8Q4L - chains A and B of the 3 polymer chains in the assembly; structure by electron microscopy, 5.12 A resolution (low resolution: residue-level contacts below are approximate; hydrogen-bond / salt-bridge calls are withheld).

== Chain A ==
Protein: Guanylate-binding protein 1
Organism: Homo sapiens
UniProtKB: P32455 (GBP1_HUMAN); numbering as in UniProt (aligned over 7-583)
Chain sequence (577 residues; numbered 7 to 583; the number before each row is that of its first residue):
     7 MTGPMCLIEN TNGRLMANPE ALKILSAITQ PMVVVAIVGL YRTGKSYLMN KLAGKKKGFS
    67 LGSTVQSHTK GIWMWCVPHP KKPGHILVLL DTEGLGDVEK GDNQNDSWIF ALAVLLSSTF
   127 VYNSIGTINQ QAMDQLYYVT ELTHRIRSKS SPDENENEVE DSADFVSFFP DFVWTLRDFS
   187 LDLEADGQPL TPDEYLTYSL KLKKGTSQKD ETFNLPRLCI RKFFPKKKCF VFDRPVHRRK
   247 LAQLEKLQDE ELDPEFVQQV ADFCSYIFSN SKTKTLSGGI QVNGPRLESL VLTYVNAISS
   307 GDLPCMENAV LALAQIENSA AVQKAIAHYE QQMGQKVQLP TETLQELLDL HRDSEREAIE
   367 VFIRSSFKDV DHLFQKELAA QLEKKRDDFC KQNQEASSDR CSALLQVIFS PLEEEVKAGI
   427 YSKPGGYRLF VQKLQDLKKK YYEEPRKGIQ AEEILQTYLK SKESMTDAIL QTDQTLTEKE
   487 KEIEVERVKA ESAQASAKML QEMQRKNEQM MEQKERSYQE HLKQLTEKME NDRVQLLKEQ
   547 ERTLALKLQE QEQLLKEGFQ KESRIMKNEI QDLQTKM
Disordered / not traced: 60-111, 158-164, 239-261
Curated features (UniProtKB/Swiss-Prot):
  - binding site (GTP): Gly45 to Ser52, Leu67 to Ser69, Asp97 to Leu101
  - modified residue: Ser156 (Phosphoserine)
  - cross-link ((Microbial infection) Glycyl lysine isopeptide (Lys-Gly)): Lys207 (interchain with G-Cter in ubiquitin), Lys209 (interchain with G-Cter in ubiquitin), Lys210 (interchain with G-Cter in ubiquitin), Lys382 (interchain with G-Cter in ubiquitin), Lys562 (interchain with G-Cter in ubiquitin), Lys567 (interchain with G-Cter in ubiquitin), Lys573 (interchain with G-Cter in ubiquitin)
  - mutagenesis: Arg48 (R48A: Abolished GTPase activity), Lys51 (K51A: Loss of GTPase activity. Constitutively monomeric. Expressed throughout the cytoplasm, loss of vesicular accumulation. Impaired ability to promote pyroptosis in response to T.gondii infection), Lys61 to Lys63 (Impaired homooligomarization and localization to bacterial surface), His74 (H74A: Abolished GDP hydrolysis), Lys76 (K76A: Abolished GDPase activity), Lys87 to Lys88 (Does not affect localization to bacterial surface), Arg151 (R151A: Reduced phosphorylation by PIM1), Arg153 to Pro158 (Abolished phosphorylation by PIM1 and interaction with 14-3-3 protein sigma (SFN)), Arg153 (R153A: Abolished phosphorylation by PIM1), Lys155 (K155A: Abolished phosphorylation by PIM1), Ser156 (S156A: Reduced phosphorylation by PIM1, leading to hyperactivation and Golgi fragmentation), Ser157 (S157A: No effect), 12 further mutagenesis entries in UniProt
From the paper describing this entry:
  - post-translational modification sites: Ser156, Ser569
  - mutagenesis - S157A, Y427F: unchanged localization
  - mutagenesis - R151A/R153A/K155A, R153A/P158A, S156A: increased localization to Tg vacuoles

== Chain B ==
Protein: 14-3-3 protein sigma
Organism: Homo sapiens
UniProtKB: P31947 (1433S_HUMAN); residue numbers follow UniProt; this construct covers 1-231
Chain sequence (231 residues; each row starts with the number of its first residue):
     1 MERASLIQKA KLAEQAERYE DMAAFMKGAV EKGEELSCEE RNLLSVAYKN VVGGQRAAWR
    61 VLSSIEQKSN EEGSEEKGPE VREYREKVET ELQGVCDTVL GLLDSHLIKE AGDAESRVFY
   121 LKMKGDYYRY LAEVATGDDK KRIIDSARSA YQEAMDISKK EMPPTNPIRL GLALNFSVFH
   181 YEIANSPEEA ISLAKTTFDE AMADLHTLSE DSYKDSTLIM QLLRDNLTLW T
Disordered / not traced: 70-78
Curated features (UniProtKB/Swiss-Prot):
  - site (Interaction with phosphoserine on interacting protein): Arg56, Arg129
  - modified residue (Phosphoserine): Ser5, Ser74

== Chain A / chain B interface ==
Pairs across the interface - 9 pairs, chain A then chain B:
  Lys210(A) with Gln15(B)
  Gly211(A) with Glu14(B); Gln15(B); Ala16(B); Glu17(B)
  Thr212(A) with Glu14(B); Gln15(B); Glu17(B)
  Ser213(A) with Glu14(B)

== In short ==
Chain A and chain B each contribute 4 residues to their interface. UniProt lists 16 GTP-binding residues and
31 mutagenesis sites on chain A. From the paper: R151A/R153A/K155A, R153A/P158A and S156A of chain A increase
localization to Tg vacuoles; modification sites Ser156(A) and Ser569(A); 5 substitutions were tested in all.
Here chain A is Guanylate-binding protein 1 and chain B is 14-3-3 protein sigma, both from Homo sapiens. Entry
8Q4L (GBP1 bound by 14-3-3sigma) was determined by electron microscopy.
